Entry 8DZ4 (electron microscopy, 3.20 A resolution); this record covers chains I and Q of the 23 polymer chains in the assembly.

[Chain I]
Protein: Circumsporozoite protein
Organism: Plasmodium falciparum
Amino-acid sequence (278 residues; row label = number of the first residue in the row; numbers below 1 keep their minus sign (Tyr-76 is residue -76)):
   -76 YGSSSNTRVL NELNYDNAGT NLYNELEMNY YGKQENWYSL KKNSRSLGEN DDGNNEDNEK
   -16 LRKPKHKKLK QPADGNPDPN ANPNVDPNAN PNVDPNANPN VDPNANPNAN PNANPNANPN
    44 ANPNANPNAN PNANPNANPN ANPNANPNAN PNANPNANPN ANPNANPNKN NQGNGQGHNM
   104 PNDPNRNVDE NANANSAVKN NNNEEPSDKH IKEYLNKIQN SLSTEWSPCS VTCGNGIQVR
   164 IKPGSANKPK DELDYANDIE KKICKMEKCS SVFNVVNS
Unresolved in the structure: -76 to 0, 89-201

[Chain Q]
Protein: 356 Fab heavy chain
Organism: Homo sapiens
Notes: antibody fragment or engineered binder
Amino-acid sequence (228 residues; each row starts with the number of its first residue; a row labelled like 82A-82C holds insertion residues (82A, then the next letters in order)):
     1 QVQLVESGGG VVQPGRSLRL SCAASGFTFR NFGMHWVRQT PGKGLEWVAV IW
   52A H
    53 DGSNKFYADS VEGRFTISRD NSKNMIYLQM
82A-82C NSL
    83 RVEDTAIYYC ARDSLFYD
100A-100G HDNSGYY
   101 GYWGQGTLVT VSSASTKGPS VFPLAPSSKS TSGGTAALGC LVKDYFPEPV TVSWNSGALT
   161 SGVHTFPAVL QSSGLYSLSS VVTVPSSSLG TQTYICNVNH KPSNTKVDKK VEPKSCD
Unresolved in the structure: 114-217
Disulfide bonds: Cys22-Cys92

[Interface between chain I and chain Q]
Residue-residue contacts - 26 pairs, chain I then chain Q:
  Ala48(I) - Phe58(Q)  hydrophobic
  Asn49(I) - Phe58(Q)
  Pro50(I) - Trp52(Q)
  Pro50(I) - Phe58(Q)  hydrophobic
  Ala52(I) - Trp52(Q)
  Asn53(I) - Trp52(Q)
  Asn53(I) - Asp100(Q)  hydrogen bond (side chain-backbone)
  Asn53(I) - His100A(Q)  hydrogen bond (side chain-backbone)
  Asn53(I) - Ser100D(Q)  hydrogen bond
  Pro54(I) - Gly33(Q)
  Pro54(I) - Trp52(Q)  hydrophobic
  Pro54(I) - His52A(Q)  hydrogen bond (backbone-side chain)
  Pro54(I) - Asp95(Q)
  Asn55(I) - Asn31(Q)
  Asn55(I) - Phe32(Q)
  Asn55(I) - Gly33(Q)  hydrogen bond (side chain-backbone)
  Asn55(I) - His52A(Q)
  Asn55(I) - Asp95(Q)
  Asn55(I) - Ser96(Q)  hydrogen bond
  Asn55(I) - Tyr99(Q)
  Asn55(I) - Ser100D(Q)
  Ala56(I) - Asn31(Q)  hydrogen bond (backbone-backbone)
  Ala56(I) - His52A(Q)
  Ala56(I) - Tyr99(Q)
  Asn57(I) - Tyr99(Q)  hydrogen bond
  Pro58(I) - Tyr99(Q)
Other interface residues (no listed pair), chain Q (13 interface residues in all): Ile51

[Summary]
Chain I and chain Q form an interface of 10 and 13 residues respectively, with 8 hydrogen bonds. Polar pairs
include Asn53(I)-Ser100D(Q), Asn53(I)-His100A(Q) and Asn53(I)-Asp100(Q).
Here chain I is Circumsporozoite protein (Plasmodium falciparum) and chain Q is 356 Fab heavy chain (Homo
sapiens). Entry 8DZ4 (Cryo-EM structure of 356 Fab in complex with recombinant shortened Plasmodium falciparum
circumsporozoite protein (rsCSP)) was determined by electron microscopy together with 8DYW, 8DYX, 8DYY and
8EKF from the same study.
